6QZU - chain A; structure by X-ray diffraction, 2.00 A resolution.

Chain A:
Protein: Non-structural polyprotein
Organism: Getah virus
UniProt: A0A143SL92 (A0A143SL92_GETV); residues 1-160 here correspond to UniProt positions 1333-1492 (UniProt number = residue number + 1332)
Amino-acid sequence (168 residues; each row starts with the number of its first residue; numbers below 1 keep their minus sign (Met-1 is residue -1)):
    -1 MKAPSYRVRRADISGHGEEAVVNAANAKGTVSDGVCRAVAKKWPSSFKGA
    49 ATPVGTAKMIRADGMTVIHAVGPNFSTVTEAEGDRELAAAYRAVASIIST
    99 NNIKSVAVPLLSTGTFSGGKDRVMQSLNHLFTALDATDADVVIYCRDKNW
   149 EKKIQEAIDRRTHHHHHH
Unresolved in the structure: -1 to 0, 161-166
Differences from the reference sequence: initiating methionine (-1); expression tag (0, 161-166)
Reported in the primary citation:
  - catalytic residues: Cys34 (proposed by the authors, not directly observed)

Summary:
The paper reports the catalytic residue Cys34.
Chain A is Non-structural polyprotein (Getah virus); the structure, Getah virus macro domain, was determined
by X-ray diffraction (same publication as 6R0F, 6R0G, 6R0P, 6R0R and 6R0T).
